Entry 3KFS (X-ray diffraction, 1.80 A resolution); this record covers chains A and B.

[Chain A (and B)]
Protein: Protease
Organism: Human immunodeficiency virus 1
Notes: EC 3.4.23.16; chain B of this document is another copy of the same molecule, construct and numbering; everything in this record applies to it too
Reference sequence: Q903N5 (Q903N5_9HIV1); residues 1-99 here = UniProt positions 1-99
Sequence (99 residues; each row starts with the number of its first residue):
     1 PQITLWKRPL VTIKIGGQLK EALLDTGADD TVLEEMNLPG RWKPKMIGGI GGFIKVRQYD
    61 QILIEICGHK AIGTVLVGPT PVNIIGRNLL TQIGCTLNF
Construct notes: engineered mutation Lys7 (Arg in Q903N5)
Glycans and other covalent adducts: beta-mercaptoethanol (BME) linked to Cys67
Ligand contacts: TL-3, C2 symmetric inhibitor (3TL; benzyl [(1S,4S,7S,8R,9R,10S,13S,16S)-7,10-dibenzyl-8,9-dihydroxy-1,16-dimethyl-4,13-bis(1-methylethyl)-2,5,12,15,18-pentaoxo-20-phenyl-19-oxa-3,6,11,14,17-pentaazaicos-1-yl]carbamate): Arg8, Leu23, Asp25, Gly27, Ala28, Asp29, Asp30, Val32, Lys45, Met46, Ile47, Gly48, Gly49, Ile50, Phe53, Pro81, Val82, Ile84

[Chain A / chain B interface]
Residue-residue contacts - 98 pairs, chain A then chain B:
  Pro1(A) - Leu97(B)
  Pro1(A) - Asn98(B)
  Pro1(A) - Phe99(B)  hydrogen bond (backbone-backbone)
  Gln2(A) - Thr96(B)  hydrogen bond
  Gln2(A) - Leu97(B)
  Gln2(A) - Asn98(B)
  Ile3(A) - Thr96(B)
  Ile3(A) - Leu97(B)  hydrogen bond (backbone-backbone)
  Ile3(A) - Phe99(B)  hydrophobic
  Thr4(A) - Thr96(B)
  Leu5(A) - Thr26(B)
  Leu5(A) - Arg87(B)  hydrogen bond (backbone-side chain)
  Leu5(A) - Leu90(B)  hydrophobic
  Leu5(A) - Thr91(B)
  Leu5(A) - Cys95(B)
  Trp6(A) - Arg87(B)  hydrogen bond (backbone-side chain)
  Trp6(A) - Thr91(B)
  Lys7(A) - Arg87(B)
  Arg8(A) - Asp29(B)  salt bridge
  Arg8(A) - Arg87(B)
  Pro9(A) - Thr26(B)
  Pro9(A) - Arg87(B)
  Pro9(A) - Leu97(B)  hydrophobic
  Leu24(A) - Thr26(B)  hydrogen bond (backbone-side chain)
  Leu24(A) - Leu97(B)
  Leu24(A) - Phe99(B)  hydrophobic
  Asp25(A) - Asp25(B)
  Asp25(A) - Thr26(B)
  Asp25(A) - Gly27(B)  hydrogen bond (side chain-backbone)
  Thr26(A) - Leu5(B)
  Thr26(A) - Pro9(B)
  Thr26(A) - Leu24(B)  hydrogen bond (side chain-backbone)
  Thr26(A) - Asp25(B)
  Thr26(A) - Thr26(B)  hydrogen bond (side chain-backbone)
  Thr26(A) - Leu97(B)
  Gly27(A) - Leu23(B)
  Gly27(A) - Asp25(B)  hydrogen bond (backbone-side chain)
  Asp29(A) - Arg8(B)  salt bridge
  Ile47(A) - Ile50(B)  hydrophobic
  Gly48(A) - Ile50(B)
  Gly49(A) - Ile50(B)
  Ile50(A) - Gly49(B)
  Ile50(A) - Ile50(B)
  Ile50(A) - Ile54(B)
  Ile50(A) - Thr80(B)
  Ile50(A) - Ile84(B)  hydrophobic
  Gly51(A) - Ile50(B)  hydrogen bond (backbone-backbone)
  Gly51(A) - Gly51(B)
  Gly51(A) - Gly52(B)
  Gly52(A) - Ile50(B)
  Gly52(A) - Gly51(B)
  Ile54(A) - Ile50(B)  hydrophobic
  Cys67(A) - Phe99(B)  hydrophobic
  His69(A) - Phe99(B)
  Thr80(A) - Ile50(B)
  Arg87(A) - Leu5(B)  hydrogen bond (side chain-backbone)
  Arg87(A) - Trp6(B)  hydrogen bond (side chain-backbone)
  Arg87(A) - Lys7(B)
  Arg87(A) - Arg8(B)
  Arg87(A) - Pro9(B)
  Leu90(A) - Leu5(B)  hydrophobic
  Thr91(A) - Leu5(B)
  Thr91(A) - Trp6(B)
  Ile93(A) - Phe99(B)
  Gly94(A) - Asn98(B)
  Gly94(A) - Phe99(B)
  Cys95(A) - Leu5(B)
  Cys95(A) - Leu97(B)  hydrophobic
  Cys95(A) - Asn98(B)
  Cys95(A) - Phe99(B)  hydrophobic
  Thr96(A) - Gln2(B)
  Thr96(A) - Ile3(B)
  Thr96(A) - Thr4(B)
  Thr96(A) - Thr96(B)
  Thr96(A) - Leu97(B)
  Thr96(A) - Asn98(B)  hydrogen bond (backbone-backbone)
  Leu97(A) - Pro1(B)
  Leu97(A) - Gln2(B)
  Leu97(A) - Ile3(B)  hydrogen bond (backbone-backbone)
  Leu97(A) - Pro9(B)  hydrophobic
  Leu97(A) - Leu24(B)  hydrophobic
  Leu97(A) - Thr26(B)
  Leu97(A) - Cys95(B)  hydrophobic
  Leu97(A) - Thr96(B)
  Leu97(A) - Leu97(B)  hydrophobic
  Asn98(A) - Pro1(B)
  Asn98(A) - Gln2(B)  hydrogen bond
  Asn98(A) - Gly94(B)
  Asn98(A) - Cys95(B)
  Asn98(A) - Thr96(B)  hydrogen bond (backbone-backbone)
  Asn98(A) - Asn98(B)  hydrogen bond
  Phe99(A) - Pro1(B)  hydrogen bond (backbone-backbone)
  Phe99(A) - Ile3(B)  hydrophobic
  Phe99(A) - Leu24(B)  hydrophobic
  Phe99(A) - His69(B)
  Phe99(A) - Ile93(B)
  Phe99(A) - Gly94(B)
  Phe99(A) - Cys95(B)  hydrophobic
Interface residues without a listed pair, chain A (38 interface residues in all): Leu23, Phe53, Ile66, Pro79
Interface residues without a listed pair, chain B (38 interface residues in all): Gly48, Phe53, Ile66, Cys67, Pro81

[Overview]
The chain A/chain B interface involves 38 residues from each chain; the contacts include 19 hydrogen bonds and
2 salt bridges. Polar contacts include Arg8(A)-Asp29(B), Gln2(A)-Thr96(B) and Leu5(A)-Arg87(B). Chain A binds
TL-3, C2 symmetric inhibitor.
Chain A and chain B are both Protease (Human immunodeficiency virus 1); the structure, HIV Protease (PR) dimer
with inhibitor TL-3 bound and fragment 2F4 in the outside/top of flap, was determined by X-ray diffraction
(same publication as 4E43, 3KF0, 3KFN, 3KFP and 3KFR).
